6L74 - chains B and C of the 9 polymer chains in the assembly; structure by X-ray diffraction, 3.12 A resolution.

Chain B:
Name: DNA-directed RNA polymerase subunit alpha
Source organism: Thermus thermophilus (strain HB8 / ATCC 27634 / DSM 579)
Notes: EC 2.7.7.6
UniProtKB: Q5SHR6 (RPOA_THET8); residue numbers follow UniProt; this construct covers 1-315
Chain sequence (315 residues; each row starts with the number of its first residue):
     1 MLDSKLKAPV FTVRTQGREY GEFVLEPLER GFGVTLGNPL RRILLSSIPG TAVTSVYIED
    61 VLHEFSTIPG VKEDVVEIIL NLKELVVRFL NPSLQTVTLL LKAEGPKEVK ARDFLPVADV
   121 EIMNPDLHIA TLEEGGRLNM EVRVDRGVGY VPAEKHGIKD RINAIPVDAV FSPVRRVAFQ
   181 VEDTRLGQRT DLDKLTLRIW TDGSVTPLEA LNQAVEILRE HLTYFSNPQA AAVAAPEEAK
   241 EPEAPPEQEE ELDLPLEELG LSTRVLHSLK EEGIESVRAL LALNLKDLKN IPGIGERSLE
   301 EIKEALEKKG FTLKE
Unresolved in the structure: 1, 229-315
Metal / ion sites: Mg2+: D183, D191, D193

Chain C:
Name: DNA-directed RNA polymerase subunit beta
Source organism: Thermus thermophilus (strain HB8 / ATCC 27634 / DSM 579)
Notes: EC 2.7.7.6
UniProtKB: Q8RQE9 (RPOB_THET8); residues 1-1119 here = UniProt positions 1-1119
Chain sequence (1119 residues; each row starts with the number of its first residue):
     1 MEIKRFGRIR EVIPLPPLTE IQVESYRRAL QADVPPEKRE NVGIQAAFRE TFPIEEEDKG
    61 KGGLVLDFLE YRLGEPPFPQ DECREKDLTY QAPLYARLQL IHKDTGLIKE DEVFLGHIPL
   121 MTEDGSFIIN GADRVIVSQI HRSPGVYFTP DPARPGRYIA SIIPLPKRGP WIDLEVEPNG
   181 VVSMKVNKRK FPLVLLLRVL GYDQETLARE LGAYGELVQG LMDESVFAMR PEEALIRLFT
   241 LLRPGDPPKR DKAVAYVYGL IADPRRYDLG EAGRYKAEEK LGIRLSGRTL ARFEDGEFKD
   301 EVFLPTLRYL FALTAGVPGH EVDDIDHLGN RRIRTVGELM TDQFRVGLAR LARGVRERML
   361 MGSEDSLTPA KLVNSRPLEA AIREFFSRSQ LSQFKDETNP LSSLRHKRRI SALGPGGLTR
   421 ERAGFDVRDV HRTHYGRICP VETPEGANIG LITSLAAYAR VDELGFIRTP YRRVVGGVVT
   481 DEVVYMTATE EDRYTIAQAN TPLEGNRIAA ERVVARRKGE PVIVSPEEVE FMDVSPKQVF
   541 SVNTNLIPFL EHDDANRALM GSNMQTQAVP LIRAQAPVVM TGLEERVVRD SLAALYAEED
   601 GEVAKVDGNR IVVRYEDGRL VEYPLRRFYR SNQGTALDQR PRVVVGQRVR KGDLLADGPA
   661 SENGFLALGQ NVLVAIMPFD GYNFEDAIVI SEELLKRDFY TSIHIERYEI EARDTKLGPE
   721 RITRDIPHLS EAALRDLDEE GVVRIGAEVK PGDILVGRTS FKGESEPTPE ERLLRSIFGE
   781 KARDVKDTSL RVPPGEGGIV VRTVRLRRGD PGVELKPGVR EVVRVYVAQK RKLQVGDKLA
   841 NRHGNKGVVA KILPVEDMPH LPDGTPVDVI LNPLGVPSRM NLGQILETHL GLAGYFLGQR
   901 YISPIFDGAK EPEIKELLAQ AFEVYFGKRK GEGFGVDKRE VEVLRRAEKL GLVTPGKTPE
   961 EQLKELFLQG KVVLYDGRTG EPIEGPIVVG QMFIMKLYHM VEDKMHARST GPYSLITQQP
  1021 LGGKAQFGGQ RFGEMEVWAL EAYGAAHTLQ EMLTLKSDDI EGRNAAYEAI IKGEDVPEPS
  1081 VPESFRVLVK ELQALALDVQ TLDEKDNPVD IFEGLASKR
Unresolved in the structure: 57-62, 1119

Interface between chain B and chain C:
Residue-residue contacts (6):
  R30(B) - E692(C)  salt bridge
  R30(B) - P854(C)
  V34(B) - R978(C)
  N38(B) - R978(C)
  N38(B) - T979(C)
  R42(B) - E981(C)  salt bridge
Other interface residues (no listed pair), chain B (6 interface residues in all): G31, D183
Other interface residues (no listed pair), chain C (7 interface residues in all): K851, E856

In short:
Chain B and chain C form an interface of 6 and 7 residues respectively, with 2 salt bridges. Among the polar
pairs are R30(B)-E692(C) and R42(B)-E981(C). The Mg2+ site is built by D183(B), D191(B) and D193(B).
Chain B is DNA-directed RNA polymerase subunit alpha and chain C is DNA-directed RNA polymerase subunit beta,
both from Thermus thermophilus (strain HB8 / ATCC 27634 / DSM 579); the structure, Thermus thermophilus
initial transcription complex comprising sigma A and 5'-triphosphate RNA of 2 nt, was determined by X-ray
diffraction (same publication as 6KQD, 6KQE, 6KQF, 6KQG, 6KQH, 6KQL and 6 further entries).
